8X30 - chains J and G of the 17 polymer chains in the assembly; structure by electron microscopy, 4.30 A resolution (low resolution: residue-level contacts below are approximate; hydrogen-bond / salt-bridge calls are withheld).

# Chain J
Molecule: 146-nt DNA strand
From: Saccharomyces cerevisiae
Sequence (146 nucleotides; numbered 147 to 292; the number before each row is that of its first residue):
   147 ATCAATATCC ACCTGCAGAT TCTACCAAAA GTGTATTTGG AAACTGCTCC ATCAAAAGGC
   207 ATGTTCAGCG GAATTCCGCT GAACATGCCT TTTGATGGAG CAGTTTCCAA ATACACTTTT
   267 GGTAGAATCT GCAGGTGGAT ATTGAT

# Chain G
Protein: Histone H2A
From: Saccharomyces cerevisiae
UniProtKB: A0A6A5Q818 (A0A6A5Q818_YEASX); residues -6 to 127 here correspond to UniProt positions 1-134 (UniProt number = residue number + 7)
Amino-acid sequence (134 residues; row label = number of the first residue in the row; numbers below 1 keep their minus sign (Met-6 is residue -6)):
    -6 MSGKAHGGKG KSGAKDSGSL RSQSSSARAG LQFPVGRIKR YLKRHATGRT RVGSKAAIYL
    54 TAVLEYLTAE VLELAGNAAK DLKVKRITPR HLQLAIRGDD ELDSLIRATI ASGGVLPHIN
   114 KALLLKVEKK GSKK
Not modelled in the structure: -6 to 12, 121-127

# Chain J / chain G interface
Residue-residue contacts (10):
  DA165(J) - Lys78(G)
  DA175(J) - Arg33(G)
  DA176(J) - Gly29(G)
  DA176(J) - Arg33(G)
  DG177(J) - Gln16(G)
  DG177(J) - Ser17(G)
  DG177(J) - Ser19(G)
  DG177(J) - Arg21(G)
  DG177(J) - Val28(G)
  DT178(J) - Ser17(G)

# Summary
Chain J and chain G form an interface of 5 and 8 residues respectively.
Here chain J is a 146-nt DNA strand and chain G is Histone H2A, both from Saccharomyces cerevisiae. Entry 8X30
(Structure of piccolo NuA4 and H2A.Z nucleosome 2:1 complex) was determined by electron microscopy, deposited
together with 8X2X, 8X2Y, 8X2Z, 8X31 and 8X32.
